8RWV - chains E and H of the 14 polymer chains in the assembly; structure by electron microscopy, 6.68 A resolution (low resolution: residue-level contacts below are approximate; hydrogen-bond / salt-bridge calls are withheld).

== Chain E ==
Name: Origin recognition complex subunit 5
Organism: Homo sapiens
UniProtKB: O43913 (ORC5_HUMAN); residue numbers follow UniProt; this construct covers 1-435
Sequence (435 residues; each row starts with the number of its first residue):
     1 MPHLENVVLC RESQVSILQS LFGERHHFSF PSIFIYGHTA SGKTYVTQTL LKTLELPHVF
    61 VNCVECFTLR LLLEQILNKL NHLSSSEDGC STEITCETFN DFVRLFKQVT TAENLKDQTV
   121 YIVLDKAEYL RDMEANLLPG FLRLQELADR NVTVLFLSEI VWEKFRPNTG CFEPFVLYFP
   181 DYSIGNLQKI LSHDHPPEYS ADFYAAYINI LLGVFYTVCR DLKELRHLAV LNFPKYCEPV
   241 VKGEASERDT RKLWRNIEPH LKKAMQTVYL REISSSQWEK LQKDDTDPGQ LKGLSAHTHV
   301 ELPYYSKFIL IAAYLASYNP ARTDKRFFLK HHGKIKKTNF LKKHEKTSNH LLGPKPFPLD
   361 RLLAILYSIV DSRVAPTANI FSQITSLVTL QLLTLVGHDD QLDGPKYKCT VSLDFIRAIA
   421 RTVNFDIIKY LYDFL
Not modelled in the structure: 340-343

== Chain H ==
Molecule: 39-nt DNA strand
Organism: Homo sapiens
Sequence (39 nucleotides; each row starts with the number of its first residue):
    45 ATGACTGGAA ACTTTTTTGT ACAACACTCC AATAAACAT

== How chain E and chain H interact ==
Residue-residue contacts (5; chain E residue first):
  Lys337(E) - DC56(H)
  Lys337(E) - DT57(H)
  His344(E) - DT57(H)
  Gly397(E) - DA67(H)
  His398(E) - DA67(H)
Other interface residues (no listed pair), chain E (5 interface residues in all): Val396
Other interface residues (no listed pair), chain H (5 interface residues in all): DC66, DA68

== Overview ==
The chain E/chain H interface involves 5 residues from each chain.
Here chain E is Origin recognition complex subunit 5 and chain H is a 39-nt DNA strand, both from Homo
sapiens. Entry 8RWV (Human OCCM DNA licensing intermediate) was determined by electron microscopy.
